Entry 7OAS (X-ray diffraction, 1.82 A resolution); this record covers chain A.

[Chain A]
Protein: S-adenosyl-L-methionine-dependent methyltransferases superfamily protein
Organism: Arabidopsis thaliana
UniProtKB: F4HUD6 (F4HUD6_ARATH); residues 0-224 here correspond to UniProt positions 15-239 (UniProt number = residue number + 15)
Sequence (229 residues; row label = number of the first residue in the row; numbers below 1 keep their minus sign (Gly-1 is residue -1)):
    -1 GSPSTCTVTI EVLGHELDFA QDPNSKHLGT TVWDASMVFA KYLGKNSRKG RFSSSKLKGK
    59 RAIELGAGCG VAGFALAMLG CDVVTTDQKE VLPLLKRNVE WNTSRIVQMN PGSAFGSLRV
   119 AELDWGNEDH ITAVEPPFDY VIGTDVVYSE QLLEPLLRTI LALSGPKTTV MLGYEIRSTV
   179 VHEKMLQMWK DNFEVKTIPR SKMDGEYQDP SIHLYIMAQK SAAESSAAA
Disordered / not traced: -1 to 3, 220-227
Construct notes: expression tag (-1, 225-227)
Residues lining bound ligands: S-adenosylhomocysteine (SAH): Leu26, Gly27, Thr29, Val30, Trp31, Ser34, Glu62, Gly64, Ala65, Gly66, Asp85, Gln86, Val89, Leu121, Asp122, Trp123, Thr142, Asp143, Val144, Tyr146, Leu150
Reported in the primary citation:
  - mutagenesis - L26V: increased catalytic activity
  - interface residues: Lys56

[Overview]
Bound to chain A: S-adenosylhomocysteine. From the paper: L26V increases catalytic activity; the interface
residue Lys56.
Chain A is S-adenosyl-L-methionine-dependent methyltransferases superfamily protein (Arabidopsis thaliana);
the structure, Structural basis for targeted p97 remodeling by ASPL as prerequisite for p97 trimethylation by
METTL21D, was determined by X-ray diffraction (same publication as 7OAT).
